Entry 3A2W (X-ray diffraction, 2.30 A resolution); this record covers chains B and C of the 10 polymer chains in the assembly.

[Chain B (and C)]
Name: Probable peroxiredoxin
Organism: Aeropyrum pernix
Notes: EC 1.11.1.15; chain C of this document is another copy of the same molecule, construct and numbering; everything in this record applies to it too
Reference sequence: Q9Y9L0 (TDXH_AERPE); residues 2-250 here = UniProt positions 2-250
Chain sequence (249 residues; each row starts with the number of its first residue):
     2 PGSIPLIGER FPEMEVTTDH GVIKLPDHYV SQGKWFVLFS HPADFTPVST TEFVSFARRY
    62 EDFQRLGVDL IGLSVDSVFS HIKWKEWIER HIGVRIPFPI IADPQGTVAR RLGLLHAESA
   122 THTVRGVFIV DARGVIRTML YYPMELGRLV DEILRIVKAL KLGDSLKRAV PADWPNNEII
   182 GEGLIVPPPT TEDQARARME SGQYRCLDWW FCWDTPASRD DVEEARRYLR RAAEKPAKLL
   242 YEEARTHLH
Not modelled in the structure: 246-250 (chain C: 245-250)
Sequence notes: engineered mutation Ser50 (Cys in Q9Y9L0)
Cystine bridges: Cys207-Cys213
Ligand contacts: peroxide ion (PER): Pro43, Thr47, Pro48, Val49, Ser50, Arg126
Swiss-Prot annotation at these positions:
  - binding site (substrate): Arg126
  - mutagenesis: Cys207 (C207S: Reduces enzyme activity), Cys213 (C213S: Abolishes enzyme activity)

[How chain B and chain C interact]
Pairs across the interface (37; chain B residue first):
  Ala44(B) - Ser78(C)
  Asp45(B) - Phe80(C)
  Phe46(B) - Phe80(C)
  Phe46(B) - Lys84(C)
  Thr47(B) - Phe80(C)
  Val76(B) - Pro105(C)  hydrophobic
  Val76(B) - Gln106(C)
  Asp77(B) - Asp77(C)
  Asp77(B) - Ser78(C)  hydrogen bond (side chain-backbone)
  Asp77(B) - Ser81(C)
  Ser78(B) - Ala44(C)
  Ser78(B) - Asp77(C)  hydrogen bond
  Ser78(B) - His123(C)
  Phe80(B) - Asp45(C)
  Phe80(B) - Phe46(C)
  Phe80(B) - Thr47(C)
  Ser81(B) - Asp77(C)
  Ser81(B) - Ser81(C)  hydrogen bond
  Lys84(B) - Phe46(C)
  Pro105(B) - Val76(C)  hydrophobic
  Pro105(B) - Thr122(C)
  Pro105(B) - His123(C)
  Gln106(B) - Val76(C)
  Gln106(B) - Pro105(C)  hydrogen bond (backbone-backbone)
  Gln106(B) - Gln106(C)  hydrogen bond (side chain-backbone)
  Gln106(B) - Gly107(C)
  Gln106(B) - Leu116(C)
  Gln106(B) - Ala121(C)
  Gln106(B) - Thr122(C)
  Gly107(B) - Gln106(C)
  Arg111(B) - Gln106(C)
  Leu116(B) - Gln106(C)
  Ala121(B) - Gln106(C)
  Thr122(B) - Pro105(C)
  Thr122(B) - Gln106(C)
  His123(B) - Ser78(C)
  His123(B) - Pro105(C)

[Summary]
18 residues of chain B and 17 residues of chain C are in contact, with 5 hydrogen bonds. Among the polar pairs
are Asp77(B)-Ser78(C), Ser81(B)-Ser81(C) and Gln106(B)-Gln106(C). Bound to chain B: peroxide ion.
Both chains are Probable peroxiredoxin (Aeropyrum pernix). Entry 3A2W (Peroxiredoxin (C50S) from Aeropytum
pernix K1 (peroxide-bound form)) was determined by X-ray diffraction together with 3A2V, 3A2X and 3A5W from
the same study.
